PDB entry 5XIW | X-ray diffraction, 2.90 A resolution | chains B and E of the 6 polymer chains in the assembly

# Chain B
Protein: Tubulin beta chain
From: Sus scrofa
UniProtKB: A0A287AGU7 (A0A287AGU7_PIG); residue numbers follow UniProt; this construct covers 1-445
Chain sequence (445 residues; row label = number of the first residue in the row):
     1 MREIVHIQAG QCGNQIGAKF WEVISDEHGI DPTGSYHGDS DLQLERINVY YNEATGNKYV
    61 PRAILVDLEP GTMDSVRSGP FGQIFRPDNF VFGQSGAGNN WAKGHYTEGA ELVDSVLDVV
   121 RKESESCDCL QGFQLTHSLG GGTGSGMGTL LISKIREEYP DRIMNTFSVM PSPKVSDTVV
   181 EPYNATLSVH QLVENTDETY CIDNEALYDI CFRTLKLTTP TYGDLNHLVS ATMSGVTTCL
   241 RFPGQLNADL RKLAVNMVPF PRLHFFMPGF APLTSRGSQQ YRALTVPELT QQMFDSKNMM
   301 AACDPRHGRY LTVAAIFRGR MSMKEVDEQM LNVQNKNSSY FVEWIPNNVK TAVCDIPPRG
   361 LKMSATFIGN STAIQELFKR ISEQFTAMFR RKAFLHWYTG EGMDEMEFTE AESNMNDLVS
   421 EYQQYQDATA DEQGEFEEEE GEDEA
Not modelled in the structure: 429-445
Metal / ion sites: Mg2+: Gln11, Asp177 (together with GDP)
Ligand contacts:
  - GDP (guanosine-5'-diphosphate): Ala9, Gly10, Gln11, Cys12, Gln15, Ile16, Asp67, Ala97, Asn99, Ser138, Gly140, Gly141, Gly142, Thr143, Gly144, Val169, Pro171, Val175, Asp177, Glu181, Asn204, Leu207, Tyr222, Leu225, Asn226
  - colchicine (LOC; N-[(7S)-1,2,3,10-tetramethoxy-9-oxo-6,7-dihydro-5H-benzo[d]heptalen-7-yl]ethanamide): Val236, Cys239, Leu240, Leu246, Ala248, Asp249, Lys252, Leu253, Asn256, Met257, Thr312, Val313, Ala314, Ala315, Ile316, Asn348, Lys350, Thr351, Ala352, Ile368

# Chain E
Protein: Stathmin-4
From: Rattus norvegicus
UniProtKB: P63043 (STMN4_RAT); residues 5-145 here correspond to UniProt positions 49-189 (UniProt number = residue number + 44)
Chain sequence (143 residues; each row starts with the number of its first residue):
     3 MADMEVIELN KCTSGQSFEV ILKPPSFDGV PEFNASLPRR RDPSLEEIQK KLEAAEERRK
    63 YQEAELLKHL AEKREHEREV IQKAIEENNN FIKMAKEKLA QKMESNKENR EAHLAAMLER
   123 LQEKDKHAEE VRKNKELKEE ASR
Not modelled in the structure: 3-5, 29-43, 142-145
Differences from the reference sequence: expression tag (3-4)
Curated features (UniProtKB/Swiss-Prot):
  - modified residue: Ser46 (Phosphoserine)

# Interface between chain B and chain E
Residue-residue contacts - 25 pairs, chain B then chain E:
  Tyr106(B) with His78(E), hydrogen bond; Glu79(E); Val82(E), hydrophobic; Ile83(E)
  Leu150(B) with Glu79(E)
  Ser153(B) with Leu72(E); Arg76(E), hydrogen bond
  Lys154(B) with Arg76(E); Glu79(E), salt bridge
  Arg156(B) with Leu68(E)
  Glu157(B) with Leu69(E); Leu72(E); Arg76(E), salt bridge
  Pro160(B) with Glu65(E)
  Gln191(B) with Lys75(E)
  Glu194(B) with His71(E); Lys75(E), salt bridge
  Thr399(B) with Glu89(E)
  Glu401(B) with Val82(E); Ala86(E)
  Gly402(B) with Val82(E); Lys85(E); Ala86(E)
  Met403(B) with Val82(E)
  Glu407(B) with His78(E), salt bridge
Other interface residues (no listed pair), chain B (18 interface residues in all): His105, Thr107, Gly400, Asp404

# Summary
18 residues of chain B face 14 of chain E across their interface, with 2 hydrogen bonds and 4 salt bridges.
Polar contacts include Lys154(B)-Glu79(E), Glu157(B)-Arg76(E) and Glu194(B)-Lys75(E). Chain B binds GDP and
colchicine. The Mg2+ site is built by Gln11(B) and Asp177(B).
Chain B is Tubulin beta chain (Sus scrofa) and chain E is Stathmin-4 (Rattus norvegicus); the structure,
Crystal structure of T2R-TTL-Colchicine complex, was determined by X-ray diffraction (same publication as
5YL2, 5YLJ, 5YLS and 5XP3).
